PDB entry 8VXU | X-ray diffraction, 2.29 A resolution | chains A and E of the 4 polymer chains in the assembly

[Chain A]
Name: Multidrug resistance protein, SMR family
Organism: Clostridia bacterium
Reference sequence: U2EQ00 (U2EQ00_9FIRM); numbering as in UniProt (aligned over 1-105)
Sequence (110 residues; numbered 1 to 110; the number before each row is that of its first residue):
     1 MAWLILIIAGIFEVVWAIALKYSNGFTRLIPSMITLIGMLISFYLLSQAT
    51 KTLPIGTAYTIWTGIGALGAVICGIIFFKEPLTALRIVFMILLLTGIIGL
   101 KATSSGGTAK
Disordered / not traced: 1, 105-110
Sequence notes: engineered mutation Thr60 (Ala in U2EQ00); expression tag (106-110)
Ligand contacts:
  - cetyl-trimethyl-ammonium (16A), molecule 1: Glu13, Trp16, Met39, Leu40, Phe43, Trp62, Thr63
  - cetyl-trimethyl-ammonium (16A), molecule 2: Gly25, Phe26, Thr27

[Chain E]
Name: L10 Monobody
Organism: Homo sapiens
Notes: antibody fragment or engineered binder
Sequence (90 residues; row label = number of the first residue in the row):
     3 SSVPTKLEVVAATPTSLLISWDAGHWWEWVTYYRITYGETGGNSPVQEFT
    53 VPGYSSTATISGLKPGVDYTITVYAPTSDYGSPISINYRT
Ligand contacts: cetyl-trimethyl-ammonium (16A): Tyr34, Pro78, Thr79

[How chain A and chain E interact]
Contacting residue pairs (17; chain A residue first):
  Phe26(A) - Thr33(E)  hydrogen bond (backbone-side chain)
  Thr27(A) - Val32(E)
  Thr27(A) - Thr33(E)  hydrogen bond (backbone-backbone)
  Thr27(A) - Pro78(E)
  Thr27(A) - Tyr82(E)  hydrogen bond
  Arg28(A) - Trp29(E)
  Arg28(A) - Trp31(E)
  Arg28(A) - Thr33(E)
  Arg28(A) - Tyr82(E)  hydrogen bond (backbone-side chain)
  Leu29(A) - Trp31(E)  hydrogen bond (backbone-backbone)
  Leu29(A) - Val32(E)
  Leu29(A) - Thr33(E)
  Leu29(A) - Gly55(E)
  Leu29(A) - Tyr56(E)
  Ile30(A) - Trp28(E)
  Ile30(A) - Trp31(E)  hydrophobic
  Ser32(A) - Thr33(E)
Other interface residues (no listed pair), chain A (8 interface residues in all): Ser23, Asn24
Other interface residues (no listed pair), chain E (10 interface residues in all): Asp81

[In short]
8 residues of chain A face 10 of chain E across their interface; the contacts include 5 hydrogen bonds. Polar
contacts include Phe26(A)-Thr33(E), Thr27(A)-Tyr82(E) and Arg28(A)-Tyr82(E). One cetyl-trimethyl-ammonium
molecule is bound between chain A and chain E. Chain A binds cetyl-trimethyl-ammonium.
Chain A is Multidrug resistance protein, SMR family (Clostridia bacterium) and chain E is L10 Monobody (Homo
sapiens); the structure, Crystal structure of Gdx-Clo A60T from Small Multidrug Resistance family of
transporters in complex with cetyltrimetylammonium, was determined by X-ray diffraction.
